PDB entry 9FF4 | X-ray diffraction, 2.80 A resolution | chains A and D of the 12 polymer chains in the assembly

== Chain A (and D) ==
Molecule: HTH-type transcriptional regulator Hpr
Source organism: Geobacillus kaustophilus
Notes: chain D of this document is another copy of the same molecule, construct and numbering; everything in this record applies to it too
UniProt: Q5L293 (HPR_GEOKA); numbering as in UniProt (aligned over 1-201)
Sequence (207 residues; numbered 1 to 207; the number before each row is that of its first residue):
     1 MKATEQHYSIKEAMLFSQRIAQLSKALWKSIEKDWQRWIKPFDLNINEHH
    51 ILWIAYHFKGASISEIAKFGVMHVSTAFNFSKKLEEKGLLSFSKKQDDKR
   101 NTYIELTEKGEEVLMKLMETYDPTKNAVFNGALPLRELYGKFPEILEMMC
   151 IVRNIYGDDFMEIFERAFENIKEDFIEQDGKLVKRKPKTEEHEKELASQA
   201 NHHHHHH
Not modelled in the structure: 1-6, 185-207
Sequence notes: expression tag (202-207)
Small-molecule neighbours: Mg2+ (MG): L146, M149, R153, M161

== Chain A / chain D interface ==
Contacting residue pairs - 147 pairs, chain A then chain D:
  H7(A) - R136(D)  hydrogen bond (backbone-side chain)
  Y8(A) - T124(D)
  Y8(A) - F129(D)
  S9(A) - E177(D)
  I10(A) - P123(D)
  I10(A) - G180(D)
  I10(A) - L182(D)  hydrophobic
  K11(A) - I171(D)
  K11(A) - K172(D)  hydrogen bond (side chain-backbone)
  K11(A) - F175(D)  hydrogen bond (side chain-backbone)
  K11(A) - L182(D)
  E12(A) - R136(D)  salt bridge
  E12(A) - F142(D)
  A13(A) - Y121(D)  hydrogen bond (backbone-side chain)
  A13(A) - P123(D)  hydrophobic
  A13(A) - F129(D)  hydrophobic
  M14(A) - M118(D)  hydrophobic
  M14(A) - Y121(D)
  M14(A) - L182(D)  hydrophobic
  L15(A) - F168(D)
  L15(A) - I171(D)  hydrophobic
  F16(A) - A132(D)  hydrophobic
  F16(A) - F142(D)  hydrophobic
  F16(A) - P143(D)
  S17(A) - Y121(D)  hydrogen bond
  S17(A) - N126(D)  hydrogen bond
  Q18(A) - A167(D)
  Q18(A) - F168(D)
  Q18(A) - I171(D)
  R19(A) - P143(D)  hydrogen bond (side chain-backbone)
  R19(A) - E144(D)  hydrogen bond (side chain-backbone)
  R19(A) - I145(D)
  R19(A) - F164(D)
  I20(A) - V128(D)  hydrophobic
  A21(A) - W28(D)
  Q22(A) - H50(D)  hydrogen bond
  Q22(A) - F69(D)  hydrogen bond (side chain-backbone)
  Q22(A) - V71(D)
  Q22(A) - F160(D)
  Q22(A) - I163(D)
  Q22(A) - F164(D)
  L23(A) - I145(D)  hydrophobic
  L23(A) - M148(D)  hydrophobic
  L23(A) - M149(D)  hydrophobic
  L23(A) - V152(D)  hydrophobic
  L23(A) - F164(D)  hydrophobic
  S24(A) - L27(D)
  S24(A) - W28(D)
  S24(A) - I31(D)
  K25(A) - W28(D)
  K25(A) - N47(D)  hydrogen bond
  K25(A) - H50(D)  hydrogen bond
  K25(A) - G70(D)  hydrogen bond (side chain-backbone)
  A26(A) - V152(D)  hydrophobic
  A26(A) - Y156(D)  hydrogen bond (backbone-side chain)
  L27(A) - I20(D)  hydrophobic
  L27(A) - S24(D)
  L27(A) - M148(D)  hydrophobic
  W28(A) - S24(D)
  W28(A) - K25(D)
  W28(A) - W28(D)
  K29(A) - V71(D)
  S30(A) - I155(D)
  S30(A) - Y156(D)
  I31(A) - I20(D)
  I31(A) - A21(D)  hydrophobic
  I31(A) - S24(D)
  N47(A) - K25(D)  hydrogen bond
  H50(A) - Q22(D)  hydrogen bond
  H50(A) - K25(D)  hydrogen bond
  F69(A) - Q22(D)  hydrogen bond (backbone-side chain)
  G70(A) - K25(D)  hydrogen bond (backbone-side chain)
  V71(A) - Q22(D)
  V71(A) - K25(D)
  V71(A) - A26(D)  hydrophobic
  V71(A) - K29(D)
  M118(A) - M14(D)  hydrophobic
  Y121(A) - I10(D)
  Y121(A) - A13(D)  hydrogen bond (side chain-backbone)
  Y121(A) - M14(D)  hydrophobic
  Y121(A) - S17(D)  hydrogen bond
  P123(A) - A13(D)  hydrophobic
  T124(A) - Y8(D)
  N126(A) - S17(D)  hydrogen bond
  A127(A) - I155(D)
  V128(A) - F16(D)
  V128(A) - I20(D)  hydrophobic
  V128(A) - I151(D)  hydrophobic
  V128(A) - I155(D)  hydrophobic
  F129(A) - Y8(D)  hydrophobic
  F129(A) - A13(D)  hydrophobic
  G131(A) - I151(D)
  G131(A) - N154(D)  hydrogen bond (backbone-side chain)
  A132(A) - F16(D)  hydrophobic
  A132(A) - I151(D)  hydrophobic
  L133(A) - Y8(D)  hydrophobic
  L135(A) - E147(D)
  L135(A) - C150(D)  hydrophobic
  R136(A) - H7(D)  hydrogen bond (side chain-backbone)
  R136(A) - E12(D)  salt bridge
  Y139(A) - E147(D)
  F142(A) - E12(D)
  F142(A) - F16(D)  hydrophobic
  P143(A) - F16(D)
  P143(A) - R19(D)  hydrogen bond (backbone-side chain)
  P143(A) - E147(D)
  E144(A) - R19(D)
  E144(A) - E147(D)
  I145(A) - R19(D)
  I145(A) - I20(D)  hydrophobic
  I145(A) - L23(D)  hydrophobic
  I145(A) - E147(D)  hydrogen bond (backbone-side chain)
  E147(A) - Y139(D)  hydrogen bond
  E147(A) - P143(D)
  E147(A) - E144(D)
  E147(A) - I145(D)  hydrogen bond (side chain-backbone)
  M148(A) - L23(D)
  M148(A) - L27(D)  hydrophobic
  M148(A) - I145(D)
  M148(A) - M148(D)  hydrophobic
  M149(A) - L23(D)  hydrophobic
  C150(A) - L135(D)  hydrophobic
  I151(A) - A132(D)  hydrophobic
  V152(A) - L23(D)  hydrophobic
  V152(A) - A26(D)  hydrophobic
  N154(A) - G131(D)  hydrogen bond (side chain-backbone)
  I155(A) - S30(D)
  I155(A) - A127(D)
  I155(A) - V128(D)  hydrophobic
  Y156(A) - A26(D)  hydrogen bond (side chain-backbone)
  Y156(A) - S30(D)
  F160(A) - Q22(D)
  I163(A) - Q22(D)
  F164(A) - R19(D)
  F164(A) - Q22(D)
  F164(A) - L23(D)  hydrophobic
  A167(A) - Q18(D)
  F168(A) - L15(D)  hydrophobic
  F168(A) - Q18(D)
  I171(A) - M14(D)  hydrophobic
  I171(A) - L15(D)  hydrophobic
  I171(A) - Q18(D)
  E177(A) - I10(D)
  E177(A) - K11(D)  salt bridge
  G180(A) - I10(D)
  L182(A) - I10(D)
  L182(A) - K11(D)
Other interface residues (no listed pair), chain A (74 interface residues in all): W35, M72, P134, K141, L146, K172, I176, K181
Other interface residues (no listed pair), chain D (73 interface residues in all): S9, W35, W38, L133, P134, K141, L146

== Summary ==
74 residues of chain A and 73 residues of chain D are in contact; the contacts include 30 hydrogen bonds and 3
salt bridges. Among the polar pairs are E12(A)-R136(D), E177(A)-K11(D) and H7(A)-R136(D). Chain A binds Mg2+.
Chain A and chain D are both HTH-type transcriptional regulator Hpr (Geobacillus kaustophilus); the structure,
The structure of G.kaustophilus T-1 ScoC-17bp dsDNA complex, was determined by X-ray diffraction.
